6HJL - chains B and D of the 4 polymer chains in the assembly; structure by X-ray diffraction, 2.20 A resolution.

[Chain B]
Name: Bcl-2-like protein 1
Source organism: Homo sapiens
UniProtKB: Q07817 (B2CL1_HUMAN); residues 83-195 here = UniProt positions 83-195
Chain sequence (138 residues; each row starts with the number of its first residue; note: 56 numbers in that range are skipped by the numbering (no residue carries them; nothing is unmodelled there)):
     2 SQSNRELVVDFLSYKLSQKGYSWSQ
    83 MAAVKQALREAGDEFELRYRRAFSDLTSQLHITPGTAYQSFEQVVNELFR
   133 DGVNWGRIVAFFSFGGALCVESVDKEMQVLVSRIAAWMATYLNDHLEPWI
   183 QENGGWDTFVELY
Construct notes: expression tag (2-26)

[Chain D]
Name: Affimer ADB13
Source organism: synthetic construct
Chain sequence (90 residues; numbered 2 to 91; the number before each row is that of its first residue):
     2 ENSLEIEELARFAVDEHNKKENALLEFVRVVKAKEQMFSWLDWEETMYYL
    52 TLEAKDGGKKKLYEAKVWVKPALLWSPHGNFKELQEFKPV

[Interface between chain B and chain D]
Residue-residue contacts (34):
  Ala93(B) - Trp41(D)
  Glu96(B) - Trp41(D)  hydrogen bond
  Phe97(B) - Trp41(D)  hydrophobic
  Phe97(B) - Trp44(D)  hydrophobic
  Phe97(B) - Leu74(D)  hydrophobic
  Arg100(B) - Trp41(D)
  Arg100(B) - Glu46(D)  salt bridge
  Arg100(B) - Trp69(D)
  Arg100(B) - Lys71(D)  hydrogen bond (backbone-side chain)
  Tyr101(B) - Trp44(D)
  Tyr101(B) - Glu46(D)  hydrogen bond
  Tyr101(B) - Lys71(D)
  Tyr101(B) - Pro72(D)
  Arg103(B) - Phe82(D)
  Arg103(B) - Lys83(D)  hydrogen bond (side chain-backbone)
  Ala104(B) - Leu74(D)
  Ala104(B) - Phe82(D)  hydrophobic
  Asp107(B) - Leu75(D)
  Leu108(B) - Leu74(D)  hydrophobic
  Leu108(B) - Leu75(D)  hydrophobic
  Gln111(B) - Leu75(D)
  Leu130(B) - Leu74(D)  hydrophobic
  Arg132(B) - Trp76(D)
  Asn136(B) - Asp43(D)
  Asn136(B) - Trp44(D)  hydrogen bond
  Trp137(B) - Asp43(D)  hydrogen bond (backbone-side chain)
  Gly138(B) - Asp43(D)  hydrogen bond (backbone-side chain)
  Gly138(B) - Trp44(D)
  Arg139(B) - Trp44(D)
  Arg139(B) - Ala73(D)  hydrogen bond (side chain-backbone)
  Arg139(B) - Leu74(D)
  Val141(B) - Leu42(D)  hydrophobic
  Leu194(B) - Leu42(D)
  Tyr195(B) - Leu42(D)  hydrophobic
Interface residues without a listed pair, chain B (23 interface residues in all): Phe105, Glu129, Ala142, Phe191
Interface residues without a listed pair, chain D (15 interface residues in all): Ser40

[In short]
23 residues of chain B and 15 residues of chain D are in contact; the contacts include 8 hydrogen bonds and 1
salt bridge. Polar contacts include Arg100(B)-Glu46(D), Glu96(B)-Trp41(D) and Arg100(B)-Lys71(D).
Chain B is Bcl-2-like protein 1 (Homo sapiens) and chain D is Affimer ADB13 (synthetic construct); the
structure, Affimer:BclxL, was determined by X-ray diffraction.
